PDB entry 2W5V | X-ray diffraction, 1.78 A resolution | chains A and B

== Chain A (and B) ==
Molecule: Alkaline phosphatase
Source organism: Antarctic bacterium TAB5
Notes: EC 3.1.3.1; chain B of this document is another copy of the same molecule, construct and numbering; everything in this record applies to it too
UniProt: Q9KWY4 (Q9KWY4_9BACT); residue numbers follow UniProt; this construct covers 1-375
Amino-acid sequence (375 residues; each row starts with the number of its first residue):
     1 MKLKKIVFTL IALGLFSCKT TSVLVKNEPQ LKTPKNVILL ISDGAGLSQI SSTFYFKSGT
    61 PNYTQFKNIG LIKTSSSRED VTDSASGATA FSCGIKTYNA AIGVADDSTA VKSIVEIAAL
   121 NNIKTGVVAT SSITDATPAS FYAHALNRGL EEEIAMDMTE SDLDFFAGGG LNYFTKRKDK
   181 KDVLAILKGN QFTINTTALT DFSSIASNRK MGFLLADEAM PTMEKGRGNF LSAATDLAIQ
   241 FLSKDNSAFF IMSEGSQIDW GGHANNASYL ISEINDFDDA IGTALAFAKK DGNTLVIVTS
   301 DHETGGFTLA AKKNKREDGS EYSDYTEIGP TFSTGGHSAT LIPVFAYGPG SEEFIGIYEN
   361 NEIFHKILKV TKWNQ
Not modelled in the structure: 1-29
Differences from the reference sequence: conflict S58 (Glu in Q9KWY4), A198 (Gly in Q9KWY4); engineered mutation D135 (His in Q9KWY4)
Modified / non-standard residues: S84 (phosphoserine; SEP)
Metal / ion sites: Zn2+ site 1: D43, S84, D301, H302; Mg2+ site 1: D43, T137, E254; Zn2+ site 2: S84, D259, H263, H337; Mg2+ site 2: N266, S268
Reported in the primary citation:
  - Mg2+ coordination: D43, T137, E254
  - catalytic residues: S84
  - catalytic residues: R148 (citing earlier work)
  - mutagenesis - H135D: increased stability
  - mutagenesis - H135D: increased catalytic activity on dialysis
  - mutagenesis - H135D: increased catalytic activity on Zn2+ alone

== How chain A and chain B interact ==
Residue-residue contacts - 82 pairs, chain A then chain B:
  L47(A) - L71(B)  hydrophobic
  L47(A) - T340(B)
  L47(A) - L341(B)
  S48(A) - T340(B)
  S51(A) - T340(B)  hydrogen bond
  S51(A) - L341(B)  hydrogen bond (side chain-backbone)
  F54(A) - K73(B)  hydrogen bond (backbone-side chain)
  F54(A) - L341(B)  hydrophobic
  F54(A) - I357(B)  hydrophobic
  Y55(A) - K73(B)
  Y55(A) - S75(B)  hydrogen bond
  Y55(A) - A339(B)  hydrogen bond (side chain-backbone)
  Y63(A) - I357(B)
  F66(A) - G356(B)
  K67(A) - I355(B)
  K67(A) - G356(B)  hydrogen bond (backbone-backbone)
  I69(A) - I69(B)
  I69(A) - G356(B)
  L71(A) - L47(B)  hydrophobic
  L71(A) - F345(B)  hydrophobic
  K73(A) - F54(B)  hydrogen bond (side chain-backbone)
  K73(A) - Y55(B)
  S75(A) - Y55(B)  hydrogen bond
  E79(A) - Y325(B)
  D80(A) - Y55(B)
  D80(A) - Y325(B)  hydrogen bond (backbone-backbone)
  D80(A) - T326(B)  hydrogen bond (backbone-backbone)
  D80(A) - I328(B)
  V81(A) - A311(B)  hydrophobic
  V81(A) - Y325(B)  hydrogen bond (backbone-backbone)
  T82(A) - Y325(B)
  N99(A) - Y325(B)
  G306(A) - T308(B)
  T308(A) - G306(B)
  T308(A) - S333(B)  hydrogen bond
  T308(A) - S338(B)
  L309(A) - S338(B)
  L309(A) - A339(B)  hydrogen bond (backbone-backbone)
  A310(A) - T334(B)
  A311(A) - V81(B)  hydrophobic
  A311(A) - H337(B)
  K313(A) - T334(B)  hydrogen bond
  Y325(A) - E79(B)
  Y325(A) - D80(B)  hydrogen bond (backbone-backbone)
  Y325(A) - V81(B)  hydrogen bond (backbone-backbone)
  Y325(A) - T82(B)
  Y325(A) - N99(B)
  Y325(A) - G336(B)
  Y325(A) - H337(B)  hydrogen bond (side chain-backbone)
  T326(A) - E79(B)
  T326(A) - D80(B)  hydrogen bond (backbone-backbone)
  E327(A) - D80(B)
  I328(A) - D80(B)
  I328(A) - A339(B)  hydrophobic
  T331(A) - S333(B)  hydrogen bond
  F332(A) - S333(B)
  S333(A) - T308(B)  hydrogen bond
  S333(A) - T331(B)  hydrogen bond
  S333(A) - F332(B)
  S333(A) - S333(B)
  G336(A) - Y325(B)
  H337(A) - A311(B)
  H337(A) - Y325(B)  hydrogen bond (backbone-side chain)
  S338(A) - T308(B)
  S338(A) - L309(B)
  A339(A) - Y55(B)  hydrogen bond (backbone-side chain)
  A339(A) - L309(B)  hydrogen bond (backbone-backbone)
  A339(A) - I328(B)  hydrophobic
  T340(A) - L47(B)
  T340(A) - S48(B)
  T340(A) - S51(B)  hydrogen bond
  L341(A) - L47(B)
  L341(A) - S51(B)  hydrogen bond (backbone-side chain)
  L341(A) - F54(B)  hydrophobic
  F345(A) - L71(B)  hydrophobic
  I355(A) - K67(B)
  I355(A) - N68(B)
  G356(A) - F66(B)
  G356(A) - K67(B)  hydrogen bond (backbone-backbone)
  G356(A) - I69(B)
  I357(A) - F54(B)  hydrophobic
  I357(A) - Y63(B)
Also at the interface, not in a pair above, chain A (49 interface residues in all): T64, N68, G70, T74, R78, H263, E303, T334, P343
Also at the interface, not in a pair above, chain B (48 interface residues in all): T64, G70, T74, R78, H263, E303, A310, E327, P343

== Overview ==
Chain A and chain B form an interface of 49 and 48 residues respectively, with 27 hydrogen bonds. Among the
polar pairs are S51(A)-T340(B), S51(A)-L341(B) and F54(A)-K73(B). D43(A), S84(A), D301(A) and H302(A) form the
Zn2+ site 1. The paper reports catalytic residues S84(A) and R148(A); H135D of chain A increases stability.
Chain A and chain B are both Alkaline phosphatase (Antarctic bacterium TAB5); the structure, Structure of TAB5
alkaline phosphatase mutant His 135 Asp with Mg bound in the M3 site, was determined by X-ray diffraction
together with 2W5W and 2W5X from the same study.
